PDB entry 9B2M | electron microscopy, 3.09 A resolution | chains C and H of the 12 polymer chains in the assembly

== Chain C ==
Protein: Hemagglutinin HA1 chain
From: Influenza A virus
UniProtKB: Q6WG00 (Q6WG00_9INFA); residues -12 to 326 here correspond to UniProt positions 1-339 (UniProt number = residue number + 13)
Amino-acid sequence (339 residues; each row starts with the number of its first residue; numbers below 1 keep their minus sign (Met-12 is residue -12)):
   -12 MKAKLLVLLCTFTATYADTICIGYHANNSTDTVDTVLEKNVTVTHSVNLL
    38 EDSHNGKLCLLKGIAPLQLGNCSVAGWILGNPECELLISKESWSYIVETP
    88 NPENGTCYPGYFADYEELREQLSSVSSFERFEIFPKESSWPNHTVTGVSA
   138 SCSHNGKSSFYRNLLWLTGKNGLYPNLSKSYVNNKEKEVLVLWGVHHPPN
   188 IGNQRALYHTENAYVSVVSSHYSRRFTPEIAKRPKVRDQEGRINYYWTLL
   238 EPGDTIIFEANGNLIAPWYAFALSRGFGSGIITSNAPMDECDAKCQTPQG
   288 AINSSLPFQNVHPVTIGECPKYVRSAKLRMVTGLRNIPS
Not modelled in the structure: -12 to 5
Cystine bridges: Cys46-Cys278, Cys59-Cys71, Cys94-Cys139, Cys282-Cys306
Glycans and other covalent adducts: N-acetylglucosamine (NAG) linked to Asn27, Asn58, Asn91, Asn129
Small-molecule neighbours: N-acetylglucosamine (NAG; 2-acetamido-2-deoxy-beta-D-glucopyranose): Ser40, His41, Asn42, Asn290

== Chain H ==
Protein: Heavy chain monoclonal antibody Fab 3_S0008
From: Mus sp
Notes: antibody fragment or engineered binder
Amino-acid sequence (233 residues; numbered 1 to 229 plus 4 insertion-coded residues; the number before each row is that of its first residue; a row labelled like 82A-82C holds insertion residues (82A, then the next letters in order)):
     1 QVQLVQSGAEVKKPGSSVKVSCKASGGTFRTFGISWVRQAPGQGLEWMGW
    51 II
   52A P
    53 IIGTPNYAQKFQGRVIITADESSNTAYMEL
82A-82C NSL
    83 KSEDTAVYYCAKEGRALLRYFDWLPLDAFDIWGQGTMVTVSSASTKGPSV
   133 FPLAPSSKSTSGGTAALGCLVKDYFPEPVTVSWNSGALTSGVHTFPAVLQ
   183 SSGLYSLSSVVTVPSSSLGTQTYICNVNHKPSNTKVDKKVEPKSCDK
Not modelled in the structure: 124-229
Cystine bridges: Cys22-Cys92
Small-molecule neighbours: N-acetylglucosamine (NAG; 2-acetamido-2-deoxy-beta-D-glucopyranose): Asp72, Glu73, Ser74

== Interface between chain C and chain H ==
Residue-residue contacts (13; chain C residue first):
  His32(C) - Tyr102(H)
  Val34(C) - Arg30(H)
  Lys281(C) - Ser74(H)
  Lys281(C) - Asn76(H)  hydrogen bond
  Asn290(C) - Glu73(H)  hydrogen bond
  Asn290(C) - Ser74(H)
  Ser292(C) - Arg30(H)  hydrogen bond (backbone-side chain)
  Ser292(C) - Ile53(H)
  Ser292(C) - Glu73(H)
  Leu293(C) - Arg30(H)
  Leu293(C) - Ile53(H)  hydrophobic
  Pro294(C) - Arg30(H)
  Thr319(C) - Tyr102(H)  hydrogen bond

== Summary ==
8 residues of chain C face 6 of chain H across their interface, with 4 hydrogen bonds. Among the polar pairs
are Lys281(C)-Asn76(H), Asn290(C)-Glu73(H) and Ser292(C)-Arg30(H). N-acetylglucosamine is bound between chain
C and chain H. N-acetylglucosamine is covalently linked to Asn27(C), Asn58(C), Asn91(C) and Asn129(C).
Chain C is Hemagglutinin HA1 chain (Influenza A virus) and chain H is Heavy chain monoclonal antibody Fab
3_S0008 (Mus sp); the structure, Hemagglutinin H1 New Caledonia 1999 in complex with monoclonal antibody Fab
43_S0008, was determined by electron microscopy.
